7FLF - chains A and B; structure by X-ray diffraction, 1.54 A resolution.

Chain A:
Protein: Pre-mRNA-splicing factor 8
Source organism: Saccharomyces cerevisiae S288C
UniProt: P33334 (PRP8_YEAST); residue numbers follow UniProt; this construct covers 1836-2090
Sequence (258 residues; numbered 1833 to 2090; the number before each row is that of its first residue):
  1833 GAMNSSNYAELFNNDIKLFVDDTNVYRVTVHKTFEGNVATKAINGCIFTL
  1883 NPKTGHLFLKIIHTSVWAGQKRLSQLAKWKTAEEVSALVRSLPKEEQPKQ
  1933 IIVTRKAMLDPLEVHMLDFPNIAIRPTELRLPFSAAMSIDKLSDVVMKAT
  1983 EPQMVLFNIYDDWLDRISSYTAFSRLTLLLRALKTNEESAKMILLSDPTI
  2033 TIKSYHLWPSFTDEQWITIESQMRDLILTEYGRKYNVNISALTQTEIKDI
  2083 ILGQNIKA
Disordered / not traced: 2070-2090
Construct notes: expression tag (1833-1835)
Residues lining bound ligands:
  - VBO (methyl 3-(2,4-dioxo-3,4-dihydropyrimidin-1(2H)-yl)propanoate), molecule 1: Tyr1840, Leu1961, Arg1962, Leu1963, Pro1964, Ser2006, Thr2009, Leu2010, Arg2013, Arg2056
  - VBO, molecule 2: Leu1850, Asn1883, Thr1886, His1888, Phe1890, Leu1924, Glu1928

Chain B:
Protein: A1 cistron-splicing factor AAR2
Source organism: Saccharomyces cerevisiae S288C
UniProt: P32357 (AAR2_YEAST); aligned to UniProt positions 1-317 over residues 1-317
Sequence (308 residues; each row starts with the number of its first residue; note: 13 numbers in that range are skipped by the numbering (no residue carries them; nothing is unmodelled there); numbers below 1 keep their minus sign (Gly-3 is residue -3)):
    -3 GAMAMNTVPFTSAPIEVTIGIDQYSFNVKENQPFHGIKDIPIGHVHVIHF
    47 QHADNSSMRYGYWFDCRMGNFYIQYDPKDGLYKMMEERDGAKFENIVHNF
    97 KERQMMVSYPKIDEDDTWYNLTEFVQMDKIRKIVRKDENQFSYVDSSMTT
   147 VQENEL
   166 SSSSSDPAHSLNYTVINFKSREAIRPGHEMEDFLDKSYYLNTVMLQGIFK
   216 NSSNYFGELQFAFLNAMFFGNYGSSLQWHAMIELICSSATVPKHMLDKLD
   266 EILYYQIKTLPEQYSDILLNERVWNICLYSSFQKNSLHNTEKIMENKYPE
   316 LL
Disordered / not traced: -3 to 0, 166-169
Construct notes: expression tag (-3 to 0); conflict Ser166 (Leu153 in P32357), Ser167 (Lys154 in P32357), Ser170 (Asp in P32357)
Residues lining bound ligands: VBO (methyl 3-(2,4-dioxo-3,4-dihydropyrimidin-1(2H)-yl)propanoate): Pro5, Thr7, Tyr68, Gln70, Glu83, Lys88, Phe89, Ile92, Phe96
UniProt features mapped onto this chain:
  - region: Leu261 to Ile282 (Leucine-zipper)
  - modified residue: Ser253 (Phosphoserine), Thr274 (Phosphothreonine)

Interface between chain A and chain B:
Residue-residue contacts - 17 pairs, chain A then chain B:
  Gln1907(A) - Met195(B)
  Gln1907(A) - Leu199(B)
  Leu1908(A) - Met195(B)  hydrophobic
  Trp1911(A) - Glu194(B)
  Trp1911(A) - Met195(B)  hydrophobic
  Trp1911(A) - Phe198(B)  hydrophobic
  Asp1942(A) - Lys184(B)  salt bridge
  Asp1942(A) - Phe198(B)
  Glu1945(A) - Lys184(B)  salt bridge
  Val1946(A) - Ile189(B)  hydrophobic
  Val1946(A) - Glu194(B)
  Val1946(A) - Phe198(B)  hydrophobic
  His1947(A) - Glu194(B)  salt bridge
  Leu1949(A) - Lys184(B)
  Leu1949(A) - Ser185(B)
  Leu1949(A) - Arg186(B)
  Asp1950(A) - Arg186(B)  salt bridge

In short:
9 residues of chain A and 8 residues of chain B are in contact; the contacts include 4 salt bridges. Polar
pairs include Asp1942(A)-Lys184(B), Glu1945(A)-Lys184(B) and His1947(A)-Glu194(B). Ligands of chain A:
compound VBO. Chain B binds compound VBO.
Here chain A is Pre-mRNA-splicing factor 8 and chain B is A1 cistron-splicing factor AAR2, both from
Saccharomyces cerevisiae S288C. Entry 7FLF (PanDDA analysis group deposition -- Aar2/RNaseH in complex with
fragment P05C06 from the F2X-Universal Library) was determined by X-ray diffraction together with 5ST0, 5ST1,
5ST2, 5ST3, 5ST4, 5ST5 and 248 further entries from the same study.
